PDB entry 6KUP | electron microscopy, 4.30 A resolution (low resolution: residue-level contacts below are approximate; hydrogen-bond / salt-bridge calls are withheld) | chains A and B of the 5 polymer chains in the assembly

== Chain A ==
Molecule: Polymerase 3
Source organism: Influenza D virus (D/swine/Oklahoma/1334/2011)
Reference sequence: K9LHJ4 (K9LHJ4_9ORTO); residue numbers follow UniProt; this construct covers 1-710
Chain sequence (710 residues; each row starts with the number of its first residue):
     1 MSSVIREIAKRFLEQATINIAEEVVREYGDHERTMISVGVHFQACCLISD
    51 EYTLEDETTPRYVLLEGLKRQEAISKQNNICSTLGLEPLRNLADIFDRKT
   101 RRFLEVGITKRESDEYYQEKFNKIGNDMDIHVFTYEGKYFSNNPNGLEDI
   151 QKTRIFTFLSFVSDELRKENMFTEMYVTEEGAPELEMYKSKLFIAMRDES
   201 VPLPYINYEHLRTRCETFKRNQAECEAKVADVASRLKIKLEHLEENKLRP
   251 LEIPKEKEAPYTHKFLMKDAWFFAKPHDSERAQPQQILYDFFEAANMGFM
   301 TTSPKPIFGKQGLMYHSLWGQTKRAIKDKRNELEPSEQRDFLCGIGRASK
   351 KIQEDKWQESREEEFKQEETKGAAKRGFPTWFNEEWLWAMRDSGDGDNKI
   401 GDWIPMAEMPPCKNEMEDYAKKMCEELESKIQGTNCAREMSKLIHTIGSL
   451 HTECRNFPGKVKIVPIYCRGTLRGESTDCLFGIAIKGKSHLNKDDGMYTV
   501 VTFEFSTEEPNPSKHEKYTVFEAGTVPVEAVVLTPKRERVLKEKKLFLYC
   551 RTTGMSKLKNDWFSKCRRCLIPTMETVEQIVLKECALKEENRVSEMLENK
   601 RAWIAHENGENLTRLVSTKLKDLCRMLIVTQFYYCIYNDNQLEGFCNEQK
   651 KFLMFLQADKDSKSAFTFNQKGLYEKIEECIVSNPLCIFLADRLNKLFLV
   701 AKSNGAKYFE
Disordered / not traced: 1-183, 394-398, 531-541

== Chain B ==
Molecule: RNA-directed RNA polymerase catalytic subunit
Source organism: Influenza D virus (D/swine/Oklahoma/1334/2011)
Notes: EC 2.7.7.48
Reference sequence: K9LH03 (K9LH03_9ORTO); residues 1-753 here = UniProt positions 1-753
Chain sequence (753 residues; numbered 1 to 753; the number before each row is that of its first residue):
     1 MEINPYLLMLNNDITSMISLTYPYTGAPPMSHGTSTKYSMETVSRTYSYS
    51 RTKKEVPSGIFPIERRKFCNTIEDKENLEKPNGNVDINFMLSLAEMLEEK
   101 MGKGFFKFCANEAEAEILKMHFSKLTEGRQTYDWTSERNMPAATALQLTV
   151 DAIQETQGTFKGTTMVEYCNKILEMMDWPEVKFKKVRMIVQRHWDPKTKK
   201 EIKMKSPTLMITKIGREEFIKRICTINTMAKDGERGKYKRRAIATPGMGI
   251 RPFSKIVETLAQKICERLAESGLPVGGNEKKAKLKTTVSSTNSKLQEGQF
   301 MVNITGDNSKWNECQQPEAYLAMLAYITKDSSNLMKDLCSVAPTLFCNKY
   351 VKMGQGFRAKNKRKTKEIVIPAKKMKERKELMNAEWRDLFETIEPYMDGE
   401 CCFLGGGMLMGMFNMLSTVFGVMTLNYREEALARRNCYWTGLQSSDDFVL
   451 FCISRTWPEMEMTILKFIAVCKLMGINMSLEKSYGCLPELFEFTSMFFSG
   501 DFVSNIALELPAFTTAGMNEGTDFTAAMSVIRTNMINNGLSPGTALMALR
   551 ICLQEFRATYRVHPYDSGVKNHRMKIIRKFIETIENKDGLLISDGGKLMN
   601 NISSLHIPEEILKEDLMDPSYRNRVFNPRNPFTQFEKTVDIFKASGPIRV
   651 EENEAVVSTHSFRTRSNRTLLNTDMRAMALEEKRYQVVCNMYRSVFESAD
   701 VNTPIGSMSMGEAIEAKILDRARTQFENGIIGGEEYSEIKRLIEDAKRQR
   751 LSV
Disordered / not traced: 187-207, 273-279, 431-434, 636-654, 753

== How chain A and chain B interact ==
Contacting residue pairs - 268 pairs, chain A then chain B:
  Glu184(A) - Leu118(B)
  Glu184(A) - Leu334(B)
  Glu186(A) - Leu334(B)
  Met187(A) - Asn170(B)
  Met187(A) - Leu334(B)
  Met187(A) - Asp337(B)
  Met187(A) - Leu338(B)
  Tyr188(A) - Asn170(B)
  Tyr188(A) - Leu173(B)
  Tyr188(A) - Glu174(B)
  Tyr188(A) - Asp177(B)
  Lys189(A) - Asp337(B)
  Ser190(A) - Asp177(B)
  Lys191(A) - Asp177(B)
  Leu192(A) - Met176(B)
  Leu192(A) - Asp177(B)
  Leu192(A) - Arg216(B)
  Leu192(A) - Ile220(B)
  Phe193(A) - Ser340(B)
  Phe193(A) - Val341(B)
  Phe193(A) - Thr344(B)
  Ala195(A) - Ile60(B)
  Met196(A) - Ile60(B)
  Met196(A) - Asn348(B)
  Arg197(A) - Ser340(B)
  Arg197(A) - Thr344(B)
  Glu199(A) - Ser58(B)
  Glu199(A) - Ile60(B)
  Glu199(A) - Arg65(B)
  Glu199(A) - Lys67(B)
  Ser200(A) - Arg65(B)
  Ser200(A) - Lys67(B)
  Ser200(A) - Cys347(B)
  Val201(A) - Lys67(B)
  Leu203(A) - Thr71(B)
  Pro204(A) - Asn70(B)
  Tyr205(A) - Ile87(B)
  Tyr208(A) - Leu321(B)
  Tyr208(A) - Lys336(B)
  Tyr208(A) - Ser340(B)
  Leu211(A) - Leu321(B)
  Arg212(A) - Lys336(B)
  Cys215(A) - Leu91(B)
  Cys215(A) - Tyr326(B)
  Cys215(A) - Lys329(B)
  Glu216(A) - Lys329(B)
  Glu216(A) - Lys336(B)
  Phe218(A) - Asn88(B)
  Phe218(A) - Leu91(B)
  Phe218(A) - Ser92(B)
  Phe218(A) - Glu95(B)
  Lys219(A) - Glu95(B)
  Arg220(A) - Ser92(B)
  Arg220(A) - Glu95(B)
  Arg220(A) - Met96(B)
  Glu224(A) - Phe89(B)
  Glu224(A) - Ser92(B)
  Glu224(A) - Leu93(B)
  Glu224(A) - Met96(B)
  Glu224(A) - Tyr427(B)
  Cys225(A) - Tyr427(B)
  Cys225(A) - Glu429(B)
  Ala227(A) - Leu473(B)
  Lys228(A) - Tyr427(B)
  Lys228(A) - Glu429(B)
  Lys228(A) - Lys466(B)
  Asp231(A) - Leu78(B)
  Asp231(A) - Ala469(B)
  Asp231(A) - Lys472(B)
  Asp231(A) - Leu473(B)
  Val232(A) - Ala469(B)
  Ser234(A) - Leu78(B)
  Arg235(A) - Leu78(B)
  Arg235(A) - Glu79(B)
  Arg235(A) - Ile468(B)
  Arg235(A) - Lys472(B)
  Leu236(A) - Glu79(B)
  Lys237(A) - Leu465(B)
  Lys237(A) - Ile468(B)
  Lys237(A) - Leu480(B)
  Lys239(A) - Met460(B)
  Lys239(A) - Glu461(B)
  Lys239(A) - Ile464(B)
  Glu241(A) - Trp457(B)
  Ser279(A) - Lys570(B)
  Glu280(A) - Lys570(B)
  Ser349(A) - Thr365(B)
  Ser349(A) - Glu367(B)
  Lys350(A) - Thr365(B)
  Lys350(A) - Lys366(B)
  Lys350(A) - Glu367(B)
  Lys351(A) - Arg358(B)
  Lys351(A) - Glu367(B)
  Ile352(A) - Lys366(B)
  Ile352(A) - Glu367(B)
  Ile352(A) - Ile368(B)
  Ile352(A) - Val369(B)
  Glu354(A) - Val369(B)
  Glu354(A) - Lys374(B)
  Glu354(A) - Arg378(B)
  Trp357(A) - Ile368(B)
  Glu364(A) - Lys366(B)
  Phe365(A) - Asn361(B)
  Lys366(A) - Lys360(B)
  Lys366(A) - Asn361(B)
  Lys366(A) - Ile368(B)
  Lys366(A) - Leu381(B)
  Gln367(A) - Ala359(B)
  Gln367(A) - Lys360(B)
  Gln367(A) - Leu381(B)
  Glu368(A) - Phe357(B)
  Glu368(A) - Arg358(B)
  Glu368(A) - Leu381(B)
  Glu368(A) - Met382(B)
  Glu368(A) - Asn383(B)
  Glu368(A) - Trp386(B)
  Glu369(A) - Asn383(B)
  Asn383(A) - Met1(B)
  Asn383(A) - Glu2(B)
  Asn383(A) - Ile3(B)
  Trp386(A) - Ile3(B)
  Leu387(A) - Met1(B)
  Met390(A) - Ile3(B)
  Pro405(A) - Gln554(B)
  Met406(A) - Met547(B)
  Met406(A) - Arg550(B)
  Met406(A) - Ile551(B)
  Met406(A) - Gln554(B)
  Ala407(A) - Arg550(B)
  Ala407(A) - Gln554(B)
  Glu408(A) - Arg550(B)
  Glu408(A) - Arg557(B)
  Glu408(A) - Lys597(B)
  Glu408(A) - Leu598(B)
  Met409(A) - Arg550(B)
  Pro410(A) - Leu546(B)
  Pro410(A) - Leu598(B)
  Pro410(A) - Asn600(B)
  Pro410(A) - Asn601(B)
  Pro411(A) - Leu598(B)
  Pro411(A) - Asn601(B)
  Lys413(A) - Asn601(B)
  Lys413(A) - Ser603(B)
  Glu415(A) - Ser603(B)
  Glu417(A) - Asn601(B)
  Glu417(A) - Ile602(B)
  Glu417(A) - Ser603(B)
  Ala420(A) - Leu546(B)
  Lys421(A) - Leu546(B)
  Cys424(A) - Leu546(B)
  Cys424(A) - Met547(B)
  Glu428(A) - Arg550(B)
  Asp495(A) - His32(B)
  Met497(A) - His32(B)
  Leu558(A) - Ala27(B)
  Trp562(A) - Tyr24(B)
  Trp562(A) - Thr25(B)
  Trp562(A) - Gly26(B)
  Trp562(A) - Ala27(B)
  Trp562(A) - Pro28(B)
  Trp562(A) - Arg235(B)
  Trp562(A) - Pro511(B)
  Lys565(A) - Thr514(B)
  Lys565(A) - Glu555(B)
  Arg567(A) - Ile551(B)
  Arg567(A) - Gln554(B)
  Arg567(A) - Glu555(B)
  Arg568(A) - Pro511(B)
  Leu570(A) - Met547(B)
  Ile571(A) - Leu510(B)
  Ile571(A) - Phe513(B)
  Ile571(A) - Thr544(B)
  Ile571(A) - Ala548(B)
  Met574(A) - Gly543(B)
  Met574(A) - Thr544(B)
  Met574(A) - Met547(B)
  Glu575(A) - Thr544(B)
  Thr576(A) - Met17(B)
  Thr576(A) - Ser19(B)
  Glu578(A) - Ser541(B)
  Glu578(A) - Pro542(B)
  Glu578(A) - Gly543(B)
  Glu578(A) - Thr544(B)
  Gln579(A) - Thr15(B)
  Gln579(A) - Ser16(B)
  Gln579(A) - Asn505(B)
  Ile580(A) - Met17(B)
  Leu582(A) - Ser541(B)
  Lys583(A) - Thr15(B)
  Lys583(A) - Ser16(B)
  Leu587(A) - Phe502(B)
  Trp603(A) - Leu7(B)
  Trp603(A) - Asn11(B)
  Ala605(A) - Met1(B)
  Ala605(A) - Glu2(B)
  Ala605(A) - Ile3(B)
  Ala605(A) - Leu7(B)
  His606(A) - Glu2(B)
  His606(A) - Asn4(B)
  His606(A) - Leu7(B)
  Glu607(A) - Glu2(B)
  Asn608(A) - Glu2(B)
  Leu615(A) - Leu7(B)
  Leu615(A) - Leu10(B)
  Leu623(A) - Leu8(B)
  Met626(A) - Pro5(B)
  Leu627(A) - Leu20(B)
  Thr630(A) - Leu20(B)
  Gln631(A) - Leu20(B)
  Gln631(A) - Thr25(B)
  Tyr634(A) - Leu20(B)
  Tyr634(A) - Thr25(B)
  Cys635(A) - Thr25(B)
  Asn638(A) - Pro23(B)
  Asn638(A) - Gly26(B)
  Asn638(A) - Ala27(B)
  Asn640(A) - Pro29(B)
  Asn640(A) - Tyr238(B)
  Asn640(A) - Arg240(B)
  Gln641(A) - Tyr238(B)
  Glu643(A) - Pro23(B)
  Cys646(A) - Pro23(B)
  Asn647(A) - Gly236(B)
  Gln649(A) - Tyr6(B)
  Gln649(A) - Thr21(B)
  Lys650(A) - Thr21(B)
  Lys650(A) - Phe497(B)
  Lys651(A) - Glu481(B)
  Lys651(A) - Lys482(B)
  Leu653(A) - Met9(B)
  Leu653(A) - Thr21(B)
  Met654(A) - Ile14(B)
  Met654(A) - Tyr484(B)
  Met654(A) - Leu490(B)
  Phe655(A) - Tyr484(B)
  Gln657(A) - Asn12(B)
  Gln657(A) - Asp13(B)
  Gln657(A) - Ile14(B)
  Ala658(A) - Cys486(B)
  Ala658(A) - Leu490(B)
  Lys660(A) - Met9(B)
  Lys660(A) - Leu10(B)
  Lys660(A) - Asn12(B)
  Lys663(A) - Cys486(B)
  Lys663(A) - Leu487(B)
  Lys663(A) - Pro488(B)
  Lys663(A) - Leu490(B)
  Ser664(A) - Leu487(B)
  Ala665(A) - Gly485(B)
  Ala665(A) - Cys486(B)
  Phe666(A) - Val302(B)
  Phe666(A) - Tyr484(B)
  Phe666(A) - Gly485(B)
  Thr667(A) - Ser483(B)
  Phe668(A) - Ile304(B)
  Phe668(A) - Leu480(B)
  Asn669(A) - Leu480(B)
  Asn669(A) - Glu481(B)
  Gly672(A) - Glu481(B)
  Leu673(A) - Glu481(B)
  Glu679(A) - Lys239(B)
  Leu690(A) - Tyr6(B)
  Arg693(A) - Glu2(B)
  Arg693(A) - Ile3(B)
  Arg693(A) - Asn4(B)
  Leu697(A) - Asn4(B)
  Leu697(A) - Tyr6(B)
  Val700(A) - Leu10(B)
Interface residues without a listed pair, chain A (149 interface residues in all): Leu185, Pro202, Ile238, Thr370, Cys412, Met416, Leu427, Thr452, Asp494, Pro572, Ala602, Ile604, Val616, Leu642, Leu656, Cys680, Phe689, Lys696, Ala701
Interface residues without a listed pair, chain B (154 interface residues in all): Ile18, Tyr22, Met30, Ser31, Lys54, Pro57, Gly59, Phe61, Cys69, Lys237, Glu318, Ala322, Ala325, Leu345, Lys362, Leu553, Arg561, Gly568, Met599

== Overview ==
Chain A and chain B form an interface of 149 and 154 residues respectively.
Chain A is Polymerase 3 and chain B is RNA-directed RNA polymerase catalytic subunit, both from Influenza D
virus (D/swine/Oklahoma/1334/2011); the structure, Structure of influenza D virus polymerase bound to vRNA
promoter in Mode A conformation(Class A2), was determined by electron microscopy (same publication as 6KUJ,
6KUK, 6KUR, 6KUT, 6KUV and 6KV5).
